PDB entry 8CO6 | electron microscopy, 4.70 A resolution (low resolution: residue-level contacts below are approximate; hydrogen-bond / salt-bridge calls are withheld) | chains N and n of the 29 polymer chains in the assembly

Chain N:
Molecule: Outer capsid glycoprotein VP7
From: Rotavirus A
UniProtKB: A0A1Q2TSM6 (A0A1Q2TSM6_9VIRU); residues 1-326 here = UniProt positions 1-326
Chain sequence (326 residues; row label = number of the first residue in the row):
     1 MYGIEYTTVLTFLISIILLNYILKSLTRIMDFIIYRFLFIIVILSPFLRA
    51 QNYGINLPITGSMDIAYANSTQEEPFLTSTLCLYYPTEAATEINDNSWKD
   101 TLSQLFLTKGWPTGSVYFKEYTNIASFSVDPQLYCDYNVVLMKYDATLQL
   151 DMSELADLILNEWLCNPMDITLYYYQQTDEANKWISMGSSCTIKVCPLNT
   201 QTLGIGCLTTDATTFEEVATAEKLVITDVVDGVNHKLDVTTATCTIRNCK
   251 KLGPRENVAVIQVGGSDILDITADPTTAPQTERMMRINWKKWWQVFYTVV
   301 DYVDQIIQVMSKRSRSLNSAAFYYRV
Disordered / not traced: 1-50, 64-76
Disulfide bonds: Cys-82/Cys-135, Cys-165/Cys-249, Cys-191/Cys-244, Cys-196/Cys-207

Chain n:
Molecule: Intermediate capsid protein VP6
From: Rotavirus A
UniProtKB: A2T3S6 (A2T3S6_9VIRU); numbering as in UniProt (aligned over 1-397)
Chain sequence (397 residues; numbered 1 to 397; the number before each row is that of its first residue):
     1 MDVLYSLSKTLKDARDKIVEGTLYSNVSDLIQQFNQMIITMNGNEFQTGG
    51 IGNLPIRNWNFNFGLLGTTLLNLDANYVETARNTIDYFVDFVDNVCMDEM
   101 VRESQRNGIAPQSDSLRKLSAIKFKRINFDNSSEYIENWNLQNRRQRTGF
   151 TFHKPNIFPYSASFTLNRSQPAHDNLMGTMWLNAGSEIQVAGFDYSCAIN
   201 APANIQQFEHIVPLRRVLTTATITLLPDAERFSFPRVINSADGATTWFFN
   251 PVILRPNNVEVEFLLNGQIINTYQARFGTIVARNFDTIRLSFQLMRPPNM
   301 TPAVAVLFPNAQPFEHHATVGLTLRIESAVCESVLADASETLLANVTSVR
   351 QEYAIPVGPVFPPGMNWTDLITNYSPSREDNLQRVFTVASIRSMLIK

How chain N and chain n interact:
Contacting residue pairs (25):
  Gly-54(N) with Ser-169(n)
  Ile-55(N) with Ser-169(n)
  Asn-56(N) with Asn-167(n); Arg-168(n); Ser-169(n)
  Leu-57(N) with Leu-166(n); Asn-167(n)
  Pro-58(N) with Leu-166(n)
  Ile-59(N) with Phe-164(n); Thr-165(n); Leu-166(n); Ala-241(n)
  Thr-60(N) with Phe-164(n); Thr-165(n); Ala-241(n)
  Gly-61(N) with Phe-164(n); Ala-241(n)
  Ser-62(N) with Phe-164(n); Asn-239(n)
  Met-63(N) with Ala-162(n); Ile-238(n)
  Glu-180(N) with Asn-310(n)
  Pro-254(N) with Gln-312(n)
  Glu-256(N) with Ala-172(n)
  Asp-274(N) with Asn-310(n)
Other interface residues (no listed pair), chain N (18 interface residues in all): Lys-251, Pro-279, Ser-311, Arg-313
Other interface residues (no listed pair), chain n (19 interface residues in all): Ser-163, Pro-171, Asp-174, Met-180, Ala-311, Pro-313

In short:
Chain N and chain n form an interface of 18 and 19 residues respectively.
Here chain N is Outer capsid glycoprotein VP7 and chain n is Intermediate capsid protein VP6, both from
Rotavirus A. Entry 8CO6 (Subtomogram average of Immature Rotavirus TLP penton) was determined by electron
microscopy (same publication as 8BP8 and 8COA).
